Entry 8BPB (electron microscopy, 2.80 A resolution); this record covers chains B and C of the 3 polymer chains in the assembly.

Chain B:
Protein: Histone deacetylase 2
From: Homo sapiens
Notes: EC 3.5.1.98, 3.5.1.-
UniProtKB: Q92769 (HDAC2_HUMAN); residues 1-488 here = UniProt positions 1-488
Amino-acid sequence (488 residues; row label = number of the first residue in the row):
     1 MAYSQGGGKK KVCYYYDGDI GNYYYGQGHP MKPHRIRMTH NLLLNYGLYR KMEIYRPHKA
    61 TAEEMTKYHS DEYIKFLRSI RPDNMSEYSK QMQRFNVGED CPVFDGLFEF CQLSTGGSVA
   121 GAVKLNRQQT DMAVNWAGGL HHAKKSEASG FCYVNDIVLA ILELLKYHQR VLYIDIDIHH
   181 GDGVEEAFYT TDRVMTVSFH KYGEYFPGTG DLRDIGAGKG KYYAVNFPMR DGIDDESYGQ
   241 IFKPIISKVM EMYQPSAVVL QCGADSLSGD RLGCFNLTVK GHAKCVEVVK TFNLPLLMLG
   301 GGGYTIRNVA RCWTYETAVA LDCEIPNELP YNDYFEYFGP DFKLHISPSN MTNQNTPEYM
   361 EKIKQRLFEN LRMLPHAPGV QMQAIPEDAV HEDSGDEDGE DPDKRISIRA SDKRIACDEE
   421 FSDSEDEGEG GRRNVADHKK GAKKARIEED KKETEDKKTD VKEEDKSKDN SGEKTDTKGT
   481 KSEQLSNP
Disordered / not traced: 1-7, 376-488
Metal / ion sites: Ca2+ site 1: D175, D177, H179, S198, F199; Zn2+: D177, H179, D265 (together with acetate ion); Ca2+ site 2: F188, T191, V194, Y223
UniProt features mapped onto this chain:
  - active site: H142
  - binding site (1D-myo-inositol 1,4,5,6-tetrakisphosphate): G28, K32, R271
  - binding site (Ca(2+)): D175, D177, H179, F188, T191, V194, S198, F199, Y223
  - binding site (Zn(2+)): D177, H179, D265
  - modified residue: K75 (N6-acetyllysine), K221 (N6-acetyllysine), C262 (S-nitrosocysteine), C274 (S-nitrosocysteine), S394 (Phosphoserine), S407 (Phosphoserine), S422 (Phosphoserine), S424 (Phosphoserine)
  - cross-link (Glycyl lysine isopeptide (Lys-Gly)): K75 (interchain with G-Cter in SUMO2), K439 (interchain with G-Cter in SUMO2), K452 (interchain with G-Cter in SUMO2), K458 (interchain with G-Cter in SUMO2), K462 (interchain with G-Cter in SUMO2), K478 (interchain with G-Cter in SUMO2), K481 (interchain with G-Cter in SUMO2)
From the paper describing this entry:
  - Ca2+ coordination: Y223
  - catalytic residues: H179, Y304
  - binding site for acetate ion: Y304

Chain C:
Protein: PHD finger protein 12
From: Homo sapiens
UniProtKB: Q96QT6 (PHF12_HUMAN); residue numbers follow UniProt; this construct covers 1-364
Amino-acid sequence (364 residues; each row starts with the number of its first residue):
     1 MWEKMETKTI VYDLDTSGGL MEQIQALLAP PKTDEAEKRS RKPEKEPRRS GRATNHDSCD
    61 SCKEGGDLLC CDHCPAAFHL QCCNPPLSEE MLPPGEWMCH RCTVRRKKRE QKKELGHVNG
   121 LVDKSGKRTT SPSSDTDLLD RSASKTELKA IAHARILERR ASRPGTPTSS ASTETPTSEQ
   181 NDVDEDIIDV DEEPVAAEPD YVQPQLRRPF ELLIAAAMER NPTQFQLPNE LTCTTALPGS
   241 SKRRRKEETT GKNVKKTQHE LDHNGLVPLP VKVCFTCNRS CRVAPLIQCD YCPLLFHMDC
   301 LEPPLTAMPL GRWMCPNHIE HVVLNQKNMT LSNRCQVFDR FQDTVSQHVV KVDFLNRIHK
   361 KHPP
Disordered / not traced: 1-16, 35-256
Metal / ion sites: Zn2+ site 1: C274, C277, H297, C300; Zn2+ site 2: C289, C292, C315, H318

Chain B / chain C interface:
Residue-residue contacts - 24 pairs, chain B then chain C:
  Q27(B) - Q25(C)
  Y202(B) - T306(C)
  G203(B) - A307(C)
  L212(B) - P303(C)  hydrophobic
  R213(B) - P303(C)
  P228(B) - T306(C)
  M229(B) - T306(C)
  R230(B) - M298(C)
  R230(B) - D299(C)  salt bridge
  R230(B) - L305(C)  hydrogen bond (side chain-backbone)
  R230(B) - T306(C)  hydrogen bond (side chain-backbone)
  T356(B) - D299(C)  hydrogen bond
  E358(B) - D299(C)
  Y359(B) - D299(C)
  Y359(B) - P304(C)  hydrophobic
  Y359(B) - L305(C)
  Y359(B) - T306(C)  hydrogen bond
  K362(B) - D299(C)  hydrogen bond (side chain-backbone)
  K362(B) - C300(C)
  K362(B) - L301(C)  hydrogen bond (side chain-backbone)
  K362(B) - E302(C)
  K362(B) - P304(C)
  I363(B) - P304(C)  hydrophobic
  R366(B) - P303(C)
Other interface residues (no listed pair), chain C (12 interface residues in all): M21

Overview:
14 residues of chain B and 12 residues of chain C are in contact; the contacts include 6 hydrogen bonds and 1
salt bridge. Among the polar pairs are R230(B)-D299(C), R230(B)-L305(C) and R230(B)-T306(C). From the paper:
catalytic residues H179(B) and Y304(B); a binding site for acetate ion at Y304(B).
Chain B is Histone deacetylase 2 and chain C is PHD finger protein 12, both from Homo sapiens; the structure,
Cryo-EM structure of the human SIN3B histone deacetylase core complex at 2.8 Angstrom, was determined by
electron microscopy, deposited together with 8BPA, 8BPC and 8C60.
